PDB entry 3WTW | X-ray diffraction, 2.90 A resolution | chains A and D of the 5 polymer chains in the assembly

Chain A:
Molecule: Runt-related transcription factor 1
Organism: Mus musculus
UniProt: Q03347 (RUNX1_MOUSE); residues 60-263 here = UniProt positions 60-263
Chain sequence (204 residues; row label = number of the first residue in the row):
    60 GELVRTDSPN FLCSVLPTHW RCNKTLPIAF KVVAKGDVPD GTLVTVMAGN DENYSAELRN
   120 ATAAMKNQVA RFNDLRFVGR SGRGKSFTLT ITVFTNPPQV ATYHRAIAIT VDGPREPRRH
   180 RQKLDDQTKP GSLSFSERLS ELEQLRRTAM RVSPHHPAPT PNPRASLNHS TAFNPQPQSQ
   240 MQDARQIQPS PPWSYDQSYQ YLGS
Disordered / not traced: 178-263
Sequence notes: engineered mutation Lys94 (Leu in Q03347), Ala167 (Lys in Q03347)
Reported in the primary citation:
  - mutagenesis - R80K, V170A: abolished binding to phosphorylated Ets1 with Runx1
  - mutagenesis - R80K, V170A: decreased signaling in response to phosphorylated Ets1 and Runx1
  - mutagenesis - R80K, V170A: abolished binding to Protein C-ets-1
  - mutagenesis - R80K, V170A: decreased signaling with Protein C-ets-1

Chain D:
Molecule: 15-nt DNA strand
Sequence (15 nucleotides; numbered 1 to 15; the number before each row is that of its first residue):
     1 GAAGCCACAT CCTCT

How chain A and chain D interact:
Contacting residue pairs (13):
  Arg139(A) with DC5(D), salt bridge to the phosphate; DC6(D), salt bridge to the phosphate
  Arg142(A) with DA2(D), hydrogen bond to the base; DA3(D), hydrogen bond to the sugar; DG4(D), hydrogen bond to the sugar
  Gly143(A) with DG4(D), hydrogen bond to the phosphate
  Thr169(A) with DC5(D), phosphate contact
  Val170(A) with DC5(D), hydrogen bond to the phosphate; DC6(D), base contact
  Asp171(A) with DC5(D), hydrogen bond to the base; DC6(D), hydrogen bond to the base
  Arg174(A) with DC5(D), base contact
  Arg177(A) with DG4(D), hydrogen bond to the base
Interface residues without a listed pair, chain A (9 interface residues in all): Gly141

Overview:
9 residues of chain A and 5 residues of chain D are in contact; the contacts include 8 hydrogen bonds and 2
salt bridges. Polar contacts include Arg142(A)-DA2(D), Asp171(A)-DC5(D) and Asp171(A)-DC6(D). The paper
reports that R80K and V170A of chain A abolish binding to phosphorylated Ets1 with Runx1; R80K and V170A of
chain A reduce signaling in response to phosphorylated Ets1 and Runx1.
Here chain A is Runt-related transcription factor 1 (Mus musculus) and chain D is a 15-nt DNA strand. Entry
3WTW (Crystal structure of the complex comprised of ETS1(K167A), RUNX1, CBFBETA, and the tcralpha gene
enhancer DNA) was determined by X-ray diffraction together with 3WTS, 3WTT, 3WTU, 3WTV, 3WTX and 3WU1 from the
same study.
